PDB entry 4EOH | X-ray diffraction, 2.10 A resolution | chains A and B

Chain A (and B):
Name: Pyridoxal Kinase
Organism: Homo sapiens
Notes: EC 2.7.1.35; chain B of this document is another copy of the same molecule, construct and numbering; everything in this record applies to it too
UniProtKB: O00764 (PDXK_HUMAN); residues 1-312 here = UniProt positions 1-312
Sequence (312 residues; row label = number of the first residue in the row):
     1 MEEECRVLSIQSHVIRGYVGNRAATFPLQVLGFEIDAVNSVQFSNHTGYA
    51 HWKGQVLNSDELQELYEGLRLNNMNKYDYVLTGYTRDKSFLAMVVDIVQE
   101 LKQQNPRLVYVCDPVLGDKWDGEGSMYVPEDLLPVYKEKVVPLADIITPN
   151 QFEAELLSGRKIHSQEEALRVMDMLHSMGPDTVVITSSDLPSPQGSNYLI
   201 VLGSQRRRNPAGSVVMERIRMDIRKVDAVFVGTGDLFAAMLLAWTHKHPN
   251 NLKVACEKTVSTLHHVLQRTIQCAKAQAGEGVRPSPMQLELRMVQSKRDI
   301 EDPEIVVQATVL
Not modelled in the structure: 1-3, 208-213 (chain B: 1-3, 280-281)
Swiss-Prot annotation at these positions:
  - active site: D235 (Proton acceptor)
  - binding site (pyridoxal): S12, T47
  - binding site (pyridoxal 5'-phosphate): T47, G234, D235
  - binding site (ATP): D113, N150 to E153, T186, S187, V226 to A228, T233
  - binding site (Na(+)): D113, T148, T186
  - binding site (Mg(2+)): D118
  - modified residue: M1 (N-acetylmethionine), S59 (Phosphoserine), S164 (Phosphoserine), S213 (Phosphoserine), S285 (Phosphoserine)
  - natural variant: R220 (R220Q: In HMSN6C), A228 (A228T: In HMSN6C)
  - mutagenesis: D235 (D235A: 15-fold decrease in pyridoxal kinase activity, and a 7-fold decrease in affinity for pyridoxal; D235N: 2-fold decrease in pyridoxal kinase activity and pyridoxal affinity)
Small-molecule neighbours: theophylline (TEP): S12, V19, G20, H46, T47, Y84, V231, G232, D235
From the paper describing this entry:
  - binding site for theophylline: Q11, S12, V19, Y84, V231, D235
  - catalytic residues: D235 (citing earlier work)
  - binding site for (4S)-2-methyl-2,4-pentanediol: T47

How chain A and chain B interact:
Pairs across the interface (102):
  E4(A) - Q277(B)
  E4(A) - R292(B)  salt bridge
  R6(A) - R16(B)
  L8(A) - I15(B)  hydrophobic
  H13(A) - A37(B)  hydrogen bond (side chain-backbone)
  H13(A) - N39(B)
  I15(A) - D36(B)
  I15(A) - A37(B)
  I15(A) - V38(B)  hydrophobic
  I15(A) - L65(B)  hydrophobic
  R16(A) - R6(B)
  R16(A) - D36(B)  salt bridge
  R16(A) - L69(B)
  R16(A) - M74(B)  hydrogen bond (side chain-backbone)
  R16(A) - Y77(B)  hydrogen bond
  Y18(A) - E34(B)  hydrogen bond
  R22(A) - Q29(B)
  R22(A) - I35(B)  hydrogen bond (side chain-backbone)
  R22(A) - D36(B)  salt bridge
  F26(A) - Q29(B)
  F26(A) - V30(B)
  Q29(A) - F26(B)
  Q29(A) - V294(B)
  V30(A) - F26(B)
  V30(A) - K297(B)  hydrogen bond (backbone-side chain)
  G32(A) - V294(B)
  F33(A) - V294(B)
  E34(A) - Y18(B)  hydrogen bond
  E34(A) - Q295(B)  hydrogen bond
  I35(A) - R22(B)  hydrogen bond (backbone-side chain)
  D36(A) - I15(B)
  D36(A) - R16(B)  salt bridge
  D36(A) - R22(B)  salt bridge
  A37(A) - H13(B)
  A37(A) - I15(B)
  A37(A) - Q42(B)
  V38(A) - I15(B)  hydrophobic
  V38(A) - Q42(B)
  N39(A) - H13(B)
  N39(A) - N39(B)  hydrogen bond
  N39(A) - Q42(B)  hydrogen bond (backbone-side chain)
  Q42(A) - A37(B)
  Q42(A) - V38(B)
  Q42(A) - N39(B)  hydrogen bond (side chain-backbone)
  Q42(A) - L57(B)
  Q42(A) - L65(B)
  S44(A) - L65(B)
  S44(A) - G68(B)
  S44(A) - L69(B)
  N45(A) - G68(B)
  N45(A) - N72(B)
  N45(A) - M74(B)
  Y49(A) - N72(B)
  Y49(A) - M74(B)  hydrophobic
  A50(A) - N72(B)
  H51(A) - L71(B)
  H51(A) - N72(B)  hydrogen bond (backbone-side chain)
  K53(A) - E64(B)
  K53(A) - L65(B)
  K53(A) - G68(B)
  K53(A) - L71(B)
  G54(A) - E64(B)
  G54(A) - L65(B)
  Q55(A) - L57(B)
  Q55(A) - E61(B)  hydrogen bond (side chain-backbone)
  Q55(A) - E64(B)
  Q55(A) - L65(B)
  L57(A) - Q55(B)
  E61(A) - Q55(B)
  E64(A) - K53(B)
  E64(A) - Q55(B)  hydrogen bond
  L65(A) - Q42(B)
  L65(A) - F43(B)
  L65(A) - S44(B)
  L65(A) - K53(B)
  L65(A) - G54(B)
  L65(A) - Q55(B)
  E67(A) - K53(B)
  G68(A) - S44(B)
  G68(A) - N45(B)
  L69(A) - R16(B)
  L69(A) - S44(B)
  L71(A) - H51(B)
  L71(A) - K53(B)
  N72(A) - N45(B)  hydrogen bond
  N72(A) - Y49(B)
  N72(A) - A50(B)
  N72(A) - H51(B)  hydrogen bond (side chain-backbone)
  M74(A) - R16(B)  hydrogen bond (backbone-side chain)
  M74(A) - N45(B)
  M74(A) - Y49(B)  hydrophobic
  Y77(A) - R16(B)  hydrogen bond
  M287(A) - N72(B)
  M287(A) - M74(B)  hydrophobic
  V294(A) - Q29(B)
  V294(A) - G32(B)
  V294(A) - F33(B)
  Q295(A) - E34(B)  hydrogen bond
  K297(A) - V30(B)  hydrogen bond (side chain-backbone)
  K297(A) - E301(B)  salt bridge
  E301(A) - K297(B)  salt bridge
  E301(A) - R298(B)  salt bridge
Also at the interface, not in a pair above, chain A (49 interface residues in all): T25, F43, W52, K76, Q277
Also at the interface, not in a pair above, chain B (50 interface residues in all): E4, L8, W52, N73, K76, M287

Summary:
49 residues of chain A and 50 residues of chain B are in contact; the contacts include 21 hydrogen bonds and 8
salt bridges. Polar contacts include E4(A)-R292(B), R16(A)-D36(B) and R22(A)-D36(B). Chain A binds
theophylline. From the paper: the catalytic residue D235(A); a binding site for theophylline at Q11(A), S12(A)
and V19(A) among others.
Chain A and chain B are both Pyridoxal Kinase (Homo sapiens); the structure, Crystal Structure of Human PL
Kinase with bound Theophylline, was determined by X-ray diffraction, deposited together with 4EN4.
